PDB entry 3QVS | X-ray diffraction, 1.70 A resolution | chain A

[Chain A]
Molecule: Myo-inositol-1-phosphate synthase (Ino1)
Organism: Archaeoglobus fulgidus
Notes: EC 5.5.1.4
Reference sequence: O28480 (O28480_ARCFU); residue numbers follow UniProt; this construct covers 1-392
Amino-acid sequence (392 residues; each row starts with the number of its first residue):
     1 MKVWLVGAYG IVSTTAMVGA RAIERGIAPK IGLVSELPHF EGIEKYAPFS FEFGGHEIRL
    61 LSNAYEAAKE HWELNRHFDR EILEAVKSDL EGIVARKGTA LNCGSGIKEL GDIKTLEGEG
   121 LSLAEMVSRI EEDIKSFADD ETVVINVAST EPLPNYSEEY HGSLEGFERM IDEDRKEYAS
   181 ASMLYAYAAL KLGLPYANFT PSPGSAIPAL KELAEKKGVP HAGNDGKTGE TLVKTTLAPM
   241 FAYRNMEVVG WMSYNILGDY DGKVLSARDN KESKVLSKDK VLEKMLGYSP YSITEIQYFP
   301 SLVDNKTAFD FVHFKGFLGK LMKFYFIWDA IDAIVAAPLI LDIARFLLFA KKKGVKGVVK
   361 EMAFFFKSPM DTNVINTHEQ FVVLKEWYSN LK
Bound ions: Na+ near Asp329 (its only coordinating residue here)
Ligand contacts: NAD (nicotinamide-adenine-dinucleotide): Val6, Gly7, Tyr9, Gly10, Ile11, Val12, Ser13, His56, Glu57, Ile58, Arg59, His71, Thr99, Ala100, Cys103, Ile107, Leu110, Val147, Ala148, Ser149, Thr150, Ala181, Tyr185, Phe199, Thr200, Asp225, Gly226, Thr228, Tyr260, Asp261, Lys274, Asp304, Asp332, Ala333, Val335, Ala336, Lys367
What the authors report for this chain:
  - contacts within the chain: Asp225-Lys367
  - binding site for NAD: Asp225
  - binding site for tetraethylene glycol: Lys135
  - catalytic residues: Asp225, Asp261, Lys274, Lys278, Lys306, Asp332, Lys367 (proposed by the authors, not directly observed)
  - mutagenesis - L257A: abolished catalytic activity (citing earlier work)
  - mutagenesis - L257A: abolished binding to substrate (citing earlier work)
  - conformationally variable residues (order/disorder transition): Ala100 to Gly120

[In short]
Chain A binds NAD. The paper reports catalytic residues Asp225, Asp261 and Lys274 among others; L257A
abolishes catalytic activity.
Chain A is Myo-inositol-1-phosphate synthase (Ino1) (Archaeoglobus fulgidus); the structure, L-myo-inositol
1-phosphate synthase from Archaeoglobus fulgidus wild type, was determined by X-ray diffraction together with
3QVT, 3QVW, 3QVX and 3QW2 from the same study.
